4RID - chain A; structure by X-ray diffraction, 3.30 A resolution.

# Chain A
Name: Fanconi-associated nuclease 1
From: Homo sapiens
Notes: EC 3.1.21.-, 3.1.4.1
UniProtKB: Q9Y2M0 (FAN1_HUMAN); numbering as in UniProt (aligned over 370-1009)
Chain sequence (640 residues; row label = number of the first residue in the row):
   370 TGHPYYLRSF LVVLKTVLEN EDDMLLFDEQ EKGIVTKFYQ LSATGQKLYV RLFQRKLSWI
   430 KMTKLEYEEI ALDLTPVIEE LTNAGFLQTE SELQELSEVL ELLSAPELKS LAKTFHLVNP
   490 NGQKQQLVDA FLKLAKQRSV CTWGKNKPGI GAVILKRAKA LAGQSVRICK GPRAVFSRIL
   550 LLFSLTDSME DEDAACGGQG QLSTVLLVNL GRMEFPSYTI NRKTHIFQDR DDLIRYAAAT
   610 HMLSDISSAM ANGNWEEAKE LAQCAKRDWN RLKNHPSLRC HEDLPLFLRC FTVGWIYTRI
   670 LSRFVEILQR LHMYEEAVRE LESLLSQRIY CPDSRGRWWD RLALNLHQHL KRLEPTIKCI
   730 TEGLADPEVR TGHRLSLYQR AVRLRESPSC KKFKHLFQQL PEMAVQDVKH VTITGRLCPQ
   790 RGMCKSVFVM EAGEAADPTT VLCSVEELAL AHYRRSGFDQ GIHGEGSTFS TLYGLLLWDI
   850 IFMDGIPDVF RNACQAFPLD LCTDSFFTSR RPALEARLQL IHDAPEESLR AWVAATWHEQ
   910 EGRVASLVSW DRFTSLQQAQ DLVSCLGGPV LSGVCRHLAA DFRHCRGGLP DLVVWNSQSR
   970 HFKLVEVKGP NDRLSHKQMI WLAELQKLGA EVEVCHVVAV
Unresolved in the structure: 510-518, 788-793, 800-809
Swiss-Prot annotation at these positions:
  - binding site (Mn(2+)): E834, D960, E975, V976
From the paper describing this entry:
  - mutagenesis - R706A/R952A (210 nM Kd): decreased binding to 5'pT1/3'T8

# Summary
From UniProt: 4 Mn2+-binding residues. The paper reports that R706A/R952A reduce binding to 5'pT1/3'T8.
Chain A is Fanconi-associated nuclease 1 (Homo sapiens); the structure, Human FAN1 nuclease, was determined by
X-ray diffraction, deposited together with 4RI9, 4RIA, 4RI8, 4RIB and 4RIC.
